Entry 7QJ4 (electron microscopy, 9.00 A resolution (very low resolution: no residue pairs are listed; an interface is given only as per-side residue counts)); this record covers chains L and Z of the 28 polymer chains in the assembly.

Chain L:
Molecule: Gamma-tubulin complex component 6
Source organism: Homo sapiens
Reference sequence: Q96RT7 (GCP6_HUMAN); the construct has insertions or renumbered stretches relative to UniProt, so the offset changes along the chain: 1-608 = UniProt 1-608; 1474-1811 = UniProt 1482-1819
Amino-acid sequence (1819 residues; row label = number of the first residue in the row; note: 865 numbers in that range are skipped by the numbering (no residue carries them; nothing is unmodelled there); a row labelled like 608A-608Z holds insertion residues (608A, then the next letters in order)):
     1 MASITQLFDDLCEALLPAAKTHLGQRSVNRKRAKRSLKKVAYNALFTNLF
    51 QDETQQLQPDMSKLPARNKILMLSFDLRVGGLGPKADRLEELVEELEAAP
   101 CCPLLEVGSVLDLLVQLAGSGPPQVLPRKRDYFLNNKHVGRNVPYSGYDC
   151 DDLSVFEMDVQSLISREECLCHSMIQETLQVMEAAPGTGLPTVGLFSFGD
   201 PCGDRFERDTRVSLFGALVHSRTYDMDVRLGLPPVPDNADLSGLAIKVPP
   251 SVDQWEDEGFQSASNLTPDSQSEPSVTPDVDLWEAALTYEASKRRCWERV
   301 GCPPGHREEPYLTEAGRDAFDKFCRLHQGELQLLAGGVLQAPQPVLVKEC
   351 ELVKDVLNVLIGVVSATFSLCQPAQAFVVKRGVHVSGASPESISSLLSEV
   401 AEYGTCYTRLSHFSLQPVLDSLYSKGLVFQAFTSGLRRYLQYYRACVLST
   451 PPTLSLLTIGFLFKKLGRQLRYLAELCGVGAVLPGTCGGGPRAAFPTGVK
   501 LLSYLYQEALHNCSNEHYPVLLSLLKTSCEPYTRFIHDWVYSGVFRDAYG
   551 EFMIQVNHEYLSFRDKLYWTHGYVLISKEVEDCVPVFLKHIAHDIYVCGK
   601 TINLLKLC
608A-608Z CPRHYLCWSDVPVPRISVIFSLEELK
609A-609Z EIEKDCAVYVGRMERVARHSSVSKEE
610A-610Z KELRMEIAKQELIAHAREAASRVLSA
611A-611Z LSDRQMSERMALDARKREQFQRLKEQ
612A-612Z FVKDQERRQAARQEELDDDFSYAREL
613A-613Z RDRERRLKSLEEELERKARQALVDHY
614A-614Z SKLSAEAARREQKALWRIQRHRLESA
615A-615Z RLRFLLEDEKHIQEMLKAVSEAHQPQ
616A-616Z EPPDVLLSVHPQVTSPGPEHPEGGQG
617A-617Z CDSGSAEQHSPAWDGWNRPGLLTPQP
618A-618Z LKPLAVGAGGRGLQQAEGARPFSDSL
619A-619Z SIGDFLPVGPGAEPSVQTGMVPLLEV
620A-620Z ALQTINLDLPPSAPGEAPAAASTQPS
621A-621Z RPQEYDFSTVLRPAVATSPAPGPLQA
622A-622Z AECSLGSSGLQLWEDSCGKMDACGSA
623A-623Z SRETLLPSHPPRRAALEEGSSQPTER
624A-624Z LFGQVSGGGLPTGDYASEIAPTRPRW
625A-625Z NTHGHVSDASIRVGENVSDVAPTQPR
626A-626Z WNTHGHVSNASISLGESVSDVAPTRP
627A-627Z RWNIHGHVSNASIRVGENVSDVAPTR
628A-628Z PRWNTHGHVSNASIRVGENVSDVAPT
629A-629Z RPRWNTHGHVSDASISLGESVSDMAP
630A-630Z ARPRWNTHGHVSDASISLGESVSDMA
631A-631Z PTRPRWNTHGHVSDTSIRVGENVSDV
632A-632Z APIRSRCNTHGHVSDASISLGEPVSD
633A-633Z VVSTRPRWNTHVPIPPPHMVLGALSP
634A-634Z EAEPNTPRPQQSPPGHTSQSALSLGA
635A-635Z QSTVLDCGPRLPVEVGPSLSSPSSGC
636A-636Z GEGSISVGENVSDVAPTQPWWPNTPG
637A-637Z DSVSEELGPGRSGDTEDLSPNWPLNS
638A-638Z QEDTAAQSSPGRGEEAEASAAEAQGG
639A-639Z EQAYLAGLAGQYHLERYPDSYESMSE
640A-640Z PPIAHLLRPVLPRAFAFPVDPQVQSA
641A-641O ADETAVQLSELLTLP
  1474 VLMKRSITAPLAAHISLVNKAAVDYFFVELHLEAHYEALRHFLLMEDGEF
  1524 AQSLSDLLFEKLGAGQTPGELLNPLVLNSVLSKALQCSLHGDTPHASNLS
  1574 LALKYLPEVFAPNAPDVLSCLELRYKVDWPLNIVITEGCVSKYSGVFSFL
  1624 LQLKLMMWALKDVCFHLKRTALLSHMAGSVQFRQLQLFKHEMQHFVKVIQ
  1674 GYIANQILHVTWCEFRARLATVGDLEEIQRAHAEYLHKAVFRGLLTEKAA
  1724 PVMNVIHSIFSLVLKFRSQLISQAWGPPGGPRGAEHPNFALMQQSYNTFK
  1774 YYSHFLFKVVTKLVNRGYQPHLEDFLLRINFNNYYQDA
Not modelled in the structure: 1-281, 371-389, 418-424, 480-493, 557-565, 575-585, 608A-608Z, 609A-609Z, 610A-610Z, 611A-611Z, 612A-612Z, 613A-613Z, 614A-614Z, 615A-615Z, 616A-616Z, 617A-617Z, 618A-618Z, 619A-619Z, 620A-620Z, 621A-621Z, 622A-622Z, 623A-623Z, 624A-624Z, 625A-625Z, 626A-626Z, 627A-627Z, 628A-628Z, 629A-629Z, 630A-630Z, 631A-631Z, 632A-632Z, 633A-633Z, 634A-634Z, 635A-635Z, 636A-636Z, 637A-637Z, 638A-638Z, 639A-639Z, 640A-640Z, 641A-641O, 1536-1540, 1583-1587, 1645-1648, 1694-1697, 1744-1758, 1790-1791, 1808-1811

Chain Z:
Molecule: Tubulin gamma-1 chain
Source organism: Homo sapiens
Reference sequence: P23258 (TBG1_HUMAN); residues 1-451 here = UniProt positions 1-451
Amino-acid sequence (451 residues; numbered 1 to 451; the number before each row is that of its first residue):
     1 MPREIITLQLGQCGNQIGFEFWKQLCAEHGISPEGIVEEFATEGTDRKDV
    51 FFYQADDEHYIPRAVLLDLEPRVIHSILNSPYAKLYNPENIYLSEHGGGA
   101 GNNWASGFSQGEKIHEDIFDIIDREADGSDSLEGFVLCHSIAGGTGSGLG
   151 SYLLERLNDRYPKKLVQTYSVFPNQDEMSDVVVQPYNSLLTLKRLTQNAD
   201 CVVVLDNTALNRIATDRLHIQNPSFSQINQLVSTIMSASTTTLRYPGYMN
   251 NDLIGLIASLIPTPRLHFLMTGYTPLTTDQSVASVRKTTVLDVMRRLLQP
   301 KNVMVSTGRDRQTNHCYIAILNIIQGEVDPTQVHKSLQRIRERKLANFIP
   351 WGPASIQVALSRKSPYLPSAHRVSGLMMANHTSISSLFERTCRQYDKLRK
   401 REAFLEQFRKEDMFKDNFDEMDTSREIVQQLIDEYHAATRPDYISWGTQE
   451 Q
Not modelled in the structure: 1-2, 42-44, 94-100, 178-179, 280-286, 307-312, 448-451
Swiss-Prot annotation at these positions:
  - binding site (GTP): Ala142 to Gly148
  - modified residue: Ser131 (Phosphoserine)

Interface between chain L and chain Z:
At this resolution (9 A) residue pairs are not listed: 33 residues of chain L and 41 of chain Z lie at the interface.

Summary:
The interface between chain L and chain Z involves 33 residues on one side and 41 on the other. From UniProt:
7 GTP-binding residues on chain Z.
Chain L is Gamma-tubulin complex component 6 and chain Z is Tubulin gamma-1 chain, both from Homo sapiens; the
structure, Structure of recombinant human gamma-Tubulin Ring Complex 10-spoked assembly intermediate (spokes
5-14), was determined by electron microscopy, deposited together with 7QJ0, 7QJ1, 7QJ2, 7QJ3, 7QJD and 7QJE.
